PDB entry 9GU1 | electron microscopy, 2.48 A resolution | chains A and E of the 11 polymer chains in the assembly

== Chain A ==
Name: Acetylcholine receptor subunit alpha
Source organism: Homo sapiens
UniProtKB: P02708 (ACHA_HUMAN); residues 1-437 here correspond to UniProt positions 21-457 (UniProt number = residue number + 20)
Amino-acid sequence (437 residues; each row starts with the number of its first residue):
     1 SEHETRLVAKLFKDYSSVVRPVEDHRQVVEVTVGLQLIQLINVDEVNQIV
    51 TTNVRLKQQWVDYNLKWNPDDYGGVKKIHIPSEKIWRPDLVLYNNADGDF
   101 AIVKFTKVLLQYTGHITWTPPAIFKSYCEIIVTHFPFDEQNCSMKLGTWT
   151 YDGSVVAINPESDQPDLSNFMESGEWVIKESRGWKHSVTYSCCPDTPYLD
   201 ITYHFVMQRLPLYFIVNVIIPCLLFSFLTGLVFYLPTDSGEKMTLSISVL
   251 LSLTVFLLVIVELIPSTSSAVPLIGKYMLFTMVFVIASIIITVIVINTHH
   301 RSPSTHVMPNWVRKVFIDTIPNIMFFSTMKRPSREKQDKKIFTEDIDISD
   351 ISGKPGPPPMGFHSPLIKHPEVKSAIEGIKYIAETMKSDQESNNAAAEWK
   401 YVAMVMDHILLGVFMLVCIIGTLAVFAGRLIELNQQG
Not modelled in the structure: 301-398, 435-437
Disulfide bonds: Cys-128/Cys-142, Cys-192/Cys-193
Covalently attached groups: glycan linked to Asn-141
UniProt features mapped onto this chain:
  - glycosylation: Asn-141 (N-linked (GlcNAc...) asparagine)

== Chain E ==
Name: Acetylcholine receptor subunit epsilon, Green fluorescent protein
Source organism: Homo sapiens
Notes: engineered mutation(s): EGFP insertion between residues R344 and A345 in the M3-M4 intracellular loop
UniProtKB: chimeric construct of Q04844, P42212: residues 1-312 from Q04844 (ACHE_HUMAN) positions 21-364 (UniProt number = residue number + 20); residues 312-321 from P42212 positions 2-238 (offset varies); residues 321-473 from Q04844 (ACHE_HUMAN) positions 362-493 (UniProt number = residue number + 20)
Amino-acid sequence (721 residues; row label = number of the first residue in the row; note: 118 numbers in that range are skipped by the numbering (no residue carries them; nothing is unmodelled there); a row labelled like 311A-311Z holds insertion residues (311A, then the next letters in order)):
     1 KNEELRLYHHLFNNYDPGSRPVREPEDTVTISLKVTLTNLISLNEKEETL
    51 TTSVWIGIDWQDYRLNYSKDDFGGIETLRVPSELVWLPEIVLENNIDGQF
   101 GVAYDANVLVYEGGSVTWLPPAIYRSVCAVEVTYFPFDWQNCSLIFRSQT
   151 YNAEEVEFTFAVDNDGKTINKIDIDTEAYTENGEWAIDFCPGVIRRHHGG
   201 ATDGPGETDVIYSLIIRRKPLFYVINIIVPCVLISGLVLLAYFLPAQAGG
   251 QKCTVSINVLLAQTVFLFLIAQKIPETSLSVPLLGRFLIFVMVVATLIVM
   301 NCVIVLNVSQR
311A-311Z TPTTHAMSPRLRHVLLELLPRLLGSP
312A-312Z PPPEAPRAPPVATMVSKGEELFTGVV
313A-313Z PILVELDGDVNGHKFSVSGEGEGDAT
314A-314Z YGKLTLKFICTTGKLPVPWPTLVTTL
315A-315Z TYGVQCFSRYPDHMKQHDFFKSAMPE
316A-316Z GYVQERTIFFKDDGNYKTRAEVKFEG
317A-317Z DTLVNRIELKGIDFKEDGNILGHKLE
318A-318Z YNYNSHNVYIMADKQKNGIKVNFKIR
319A-319Z HNIEDGSVQLADHYQQNTPIGDGPVL
320A-320Z LPDNHYLSTQSALSKDPNEKRDHMVL
321A-321Z LEFVTAAGITLGMDELYKAPRAASPP
322A-322Z RRASSVGLLLRAEELILKKPRSELVF
323A-323Z EGQRHRQGTWTAAFCQSLGAAAPEVR
324A-324Z CCVDAVNFVAESTRDQEATGEEVSDW
325A-325B VR
   430 MGNALDNICFWAALVLFSVGSSLIFLGAYFNRVPDLPYAPCIQP
Not modelled in the structure: 311A-311Z, 312A-312Z, 313A-313Z, 314A-314Z, 315A-315Z, 316A-316Z, 317A-317Z, 318A-318Z, 319A-319Z, 320A-320Z, 321A-321Z, 322A-322Z, 323A-323Z, 324A-324Z, 325A-325B
Disulfide bonds: Cys-128/Cys-142, Cys-190/Cys-470
Covalently attached groups: N-acetylglucosamine (NAG) linked to Asn-66, Asn-141
Differences from the reference sequence: linker (312H-312O); conflict Leu-314Z (Phe64 in P42212), Thr-315A (Ser65 in P42212), Leu-321K (His231 in P42212)
UniProt features mapped onto this chain:
  - glycosylation (N-linked (GlcNAc...) asparagine): Asn-66, Asn-141
  - modified residue: Tyr-315B (Z: -2,3-didehydrotyrosine)
What the authors report for this chain:
  - contacts within the chain: Lys-34/Asp-173
  - mutagenesis - D163E/D173F, D173F, C190A, S280A: decreased expression

== How chain A and chain E interact ==
Pairs across the interface (72; chain A residue first):
  Val-18(A) with Tyr-8(E), hydrophobic; Pro-81(E)
  Val-19(A) with Glu-4(E); Leu-5(E)
  Arg-20(A) with Asn-2(E), hydrogen bond (backbone-side chain); Glu-4(E), salt bridge
  Val-22(A) with Asn-2(E)
  Glu-23(A) with Lys-1(E); Asn-2(E)
  His-25(A) with Asn-2(E); Glu-3(E); Gly-73(E), hydrogen bond (side chain-backbone); Ile-75(E)
  Arg-26(A) with Gly-73(E), hydrogen bond (side chain-backbone)
  Asn-47(A) with Ile-41(E); Ser-42(E)
  Gln-48(A) with Thr-180(E); Glu-181(E)
  Asp-89(A) with Tyr-104(E); Asn-107(E)
  Val-91(A) with Tyr-104(E), hydrophobic
  Asn-95(A) with Asn-39(E)
  Ala-96(A) with Ile-41(E); Ser-53(E); Ile-123(E)
  Asp-97(A) with Ile-41(E); Ile-123(E)
  Phe-100(A) with Pro-121(E), hydrophobic; Ile-123(E), hydrophobic
  Ala-101(A) with Tyr-104(E), hydrophobic
  Tyr-127(A) with Asn-39(E); Thr-180(E); Glu-181(E)
  Trp-149(A) with Trp-55(E); Ala-106(E); Leu-119(E), hydrogen bond (side chain-backbone)
  Thr-150(A) with Arg-79(E), hydrogen bond (backbone-side chain); Asn-107(E), hydrogen bond; Leu-109(E)
  Tyr-151(A) with Arg-79(E)
  Asp-152(A) with Arg-79(E), salt bridge
  Gly-240(A) with Gln-251(E), hydrogen bond (backbone-side chain)
  Met-243(A) with Gln-251(E); Val-255(E), hydrophobic
  Thr-244(A) with Gln-251(E), hydrogen bond
  Ile-247(A) with Val-255(E), hydrophobic; Asn-258(E)
  Leu-250(A) with Ile-234(E), hydrophobic; Leu-237(E), hydrophobic
  Leu-251(A) with Leu-261(E), hydrophobic
  Thr-254(A) with Phe-266(E)
  Leu-257(A) with Leu-269(E), hydrophobic
  Leu-258(A) with Phe-268(E), hydrophobic; Leu-269(E), hydrophobic; Gln-272(E)
  Val-261(A) with Leu-269(E), hydrophobic
  Ser-266(A) with Phe-222(E)
  Thr-267(A) with Phe-222(E)
  Ser-268(A) with Gly-183(E), hydrogen bond (backbone-backbone); Glu-184(E); Lys-219(E), hydrogen bond (side chain-backbone); Pro-220(E); Leu-221(E), hydrogen bond (side chain-backbone); Phe-222(E), hydrogen bond (side chain-backbone)
  Ser-269(A) with Gly-183(E), hydrogen bond (backbone-backbone)
  Val-271(A) with Ile-225(E), hydrophobic
  Met-278(A) with Asn-226(E)
  Leu-279(A) with Ile-225(E), hydrophobic
  Ile-286(A) with Leu-233(E), hydrophobic; Leu-237(E), hydrophobic
  Ile-290(A) with Leu-240(E), hydrophobic
  Val-293(A) with Leu-240(E), hydrophobic
Also at the interface, not in a pair above, chain A (52 interface residues in all): Ser-16, Ile-49, Tyr-93, Gly-98, Glu-129, Val-155, Pro-265, Ala-270, Val-283, Ile-289, Ile-296
Also at the interface, not in a pair above, chain E (56 interface residues in all): Leu-40, Leu-84, Ala-103, Ala-122, Arg-125, Asn-182, Val-229, Phe-243, Leu-244, Pro-245, Ala-262, Val-265

== Overview ==
The interface between chain A and chain E involves 52 residues on one side and 56 on the other, with 13
hydrogen bonds and 2 salt bridges. Polar pairs include Arg-20(A)/Glu-4(E), Asp-152(A)/Arg-79(E) and
Arg-20(A)/Asn-2(E). From the paper: D163E/D173F, D173F and C190A of chain E, among others, reduce expression;
contacts within the chain involving Lys-34(E) and Asp-173(E).
Chain A is Acetylcholine receptor subunit alpha and chain E is Acetylcholine receptor subunit epsilon, Green
fluorescent protein, both from Homo sapiens; the structure, Human adult muscle nAChR in resting state in
nanodisc with alpha-bungarotoxin, was determined by electron microscopy together with 9GU0, 9GU2 and 9GU3 from
the same study.
